Entry 1A3F (X-ray diffraction, 2.65 A resolution); this record covers chains A and C of the 3 polymer chains in the assembly.

Chain A (and C):
Molecule: Phospholipase A2
From: Naja naja
Notes: EC 3.1.1.4; chain C of this document is another copy of the same molecule, construct and numbering; everything in this record applies to it too
Reference sequence: P15445 (PA2_NAJNA); numbering as in UniProt (aligned over 1-119)
Chain sequence (119 residues; row label = number of the first residue in the row):
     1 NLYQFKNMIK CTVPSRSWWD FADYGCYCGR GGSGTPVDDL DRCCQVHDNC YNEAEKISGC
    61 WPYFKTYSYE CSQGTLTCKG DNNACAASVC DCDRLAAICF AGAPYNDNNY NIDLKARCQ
Cystine bridges: Cys-11/Cys-71, Cys-26/Cys-118, Cys-28/Cys-44, Cys-43/Cys-99, Cys-50/Cys-92, Cys-60/Cys-85, Cys-78/Cys-90
Curated features (UniProtKB/Swiss-Prot):
  - active site: His-47, Asp-93
  - binding site (Ca(2+)): Tyr-27, Gly-29, Gly-31, Asp-48

Chain A / chain C interface:
Residue-residue contacts (23; chain A residue first):
  Gly-29(A) / Trp-19(C)
  Arg-30(A) / Trp-19(C)
  Gly-31(A) / Trp-19(C)  hydrogen bond (backbone-side chain)
  Gly-32(A) / Trp-19(C)
  Asp-48(A) / Trp-19(C)
  Glu-55(A) / Tyr-3(C)
  Glu-55(A) / Lys-6(C)  salt bridge
  Trp-61(A) / Asn-1(C)
  Trp-61(A) / Tyr-3(C)
  Trp-61(A) / Thr-66(C)
  Pro-62(A) / Tyr-3(C)
  Tyr-63(A) / Tyr-3(C)  hydrogen bond (backbone-side chain)
  Phe-64(A) / Tyr-3(C)  hydrophobic
  Phe-64(A) / Tyr-63(C)
  Asp-113(A) / Asn-111(C)
  Leu-114(A) / Asp-23(C)
  Leu-114(A) / Tyr-110(C)
  Leu-114(A) / Asn-111(C)  hydrogen bond (backbone-side chain)
  Lys-115(A) / Asp-107(C)
  Lys-115(A) / Asn-108(C)
  Lys-115(A) / Tyr-110(C)  hydrogen bond (side chain-backbone)
  Lys-115(A) / Asn-111(C)  hydrogen bond (side chain-backbone)
  Lys-115(A) / Ile-112(C)
Also at the interface, not in a pair above, chain A (15 interface residues in all): Ser-33, Asn-52
Also at the interface, not in a pair above, chain C (16 interface residues in all): Gln-4, Ser-17, Asp-20, Phe-64

In short:
The interface between chain A and chain C involves 15 residues on one side and 16 on the other, with 5
hydrogen bonds and 1 salt bridge. Polar contacts include Glu-55(A)/Lys-6(C), Gly-31(A)/Trp-19(C) and
Tyr-63(A)/Tyr-3(C).
Both chains are Phospholipase A2 (Naja naja). Entry 1A3F (Phospholipase A2 (PLA2) from naja naja venom) was
determined by X-ray diffraction together with 1A3D from the same study.
